PDB entry 6PQV | electron microscopy, 3.30 A resolution | chains X and a of the 22 polymer chains in the assembly

== Chain X ==
Name: ATP synthase subunit b
Organism: Escherichia coli
UniProtKB: A0A073FPT7 (A0A073FPT7_ECOLX); residue numbers follow UniProt; this construct covers 1-156
Sequence (156 residues; row label = number of the first residue in the row):
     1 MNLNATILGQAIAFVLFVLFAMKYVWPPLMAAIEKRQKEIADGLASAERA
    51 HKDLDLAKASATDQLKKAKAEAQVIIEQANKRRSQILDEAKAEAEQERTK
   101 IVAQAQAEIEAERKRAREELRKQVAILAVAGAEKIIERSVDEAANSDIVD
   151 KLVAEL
Sequence notes: conflict Ala21 (Cys in A0A073FPT7)

== Chain a ==
Name: ATP synthase subunit a
Organism: Escherichia coli
UniProtKB: C3SL77 (C3SL77_ECOLX); residue numbers follow UniProt; this construct covers 1-271
Sequence (271 residues; numbered 1 to 271; the number before each row is that of its first residue):
     1 MASENMTPQDYIGHHLNNLQLDLRTFSLVDPQNPPATFWTINIDSMFFSV
    51 VLGLLFLVLFRSVAKKATSGVPGKFQTAIELVIGFVNGSVKDMYHGKSKL
   101 IAPLALTIFVWVFLMNLMDLLPIDLLPYIAEHVLGLPALRVVPSADVNVT
   151 LSMALGVFILILFYSIKMKGIGGFTKELTLQPFNHWAFIPVNLILEGVSL
   201 LSKPVSLGLRLFGNMYAGELIFILIAGLLPWWSQWILNVPWAIFHILIIT
   251 LQAFIFMVLTIVYLSMASEEH
Not modelled in the structure: 1-3, 270-271

== Interface between chain X and chain a ==
Residue-residue contacts (49; chain X residue first):
  Met1(X) - Leu16(a)
  Met1(X) - Tyr216(a)
  Asn2(X) - Asn148(a)  hydrogen bond (backbone-side chain)
  Leu3(X) - Asn148(a)
  Asn4(X) - Phe38(a)
  Asn4(X) - Thr40(a)  hydrogen bond (side chain-backbone)
  Asn4(X) - Ile41(a)
  Asn4(X) - Asn42(a)  hydrogen bond
  Asn4(X) - Asn148(a)  hydrogen bond (backbone-side chain)
  Ala5(X) - Phe38(a)  hydrogen bond (backbone-backbone)
  Ala5(X) - Trp39(a)  hydrophobic
  Thr6(X) - Ile41(a)
  Thr6(X) - Asn42(a)  hydrogen bond (side chain-backbone)
  Thr6(X) - Met46(a)
  Thr6(X) - Asn148(a)
  Ile7(X) - Phe38(a)  hydrophobic
  Ile7(X) - Asn148(a)
  Ile7(X) - Leu151(a)  hydrophobic
  Ile7(X) - Ser152(a)  hydrogen bond (backbone-side chain)
  Gln10(X) - Ser49(a)  hydrogen bond
  Gln10(X) - Trp111(a)
  Gln10(X) - Val149(a)
  Gln10(X) - Ser152(a)
  Ala11(X) - Ser152(a)  hydrogen bond (backbone-side chain)
  Phe14(X) - Trp111(a)  hydrophobic
  Phe17(X) - Ser49(a)
  Phe17(X) - Val50(a)  hydrophobic
  Phe17(X) - Gly53(a)
  Phe17(X) - Leu54(a)  hydrophobic
  Phe17(X) - Thr107(a)
  Phe17(X) - Trp111(a)  hydrophobic
  Val18(X) - Leu100(a)  hydrophobic
  Ala21(X) - Thr107(a)
  Tyr24(X) - Arg61(a)  hydrogen bond (backbone-side chain)
  Trp26(X) - Ile83(a)  hydrophobic
  Trp26(X) - Val86(a)  hydrophobic
  Trp26(X) - Ala102(a)
  Trp26(X) - Leu106(a)  hydrophobic
  Pro28(X) - Ala64(a)
  Leu29(X) - Ala64(a)  hydrophobic
  Met30(X) - Ile83(a)  hydrophobic
  Ala32(X) - Ala67(a)  hydrophobic
  Ala32(X) - Ser69(a)  hydrogen bond (backbone-side chain)
  Lys35(X) - Ser69(a)
  Arg36(X) - Thr68(a)  hydrogen bond (side chain-backbone)
  Arg36(X) - Ser69(a)  hydrogen bond (backbone-side chain)
  Arg36(X) - Gly70(a)  hydrogen bond (side chain-backbone)
  Arg36(X) - Pro72(a)
  Arg36(X) - Glu80(a)  salt bridge
Also at the interface, not in a pair above, chain X (29 interface residues in all): Leu8, Gly9, Ala13, Phe20, Met22, Val25, Ile33, Glu39
Also at the interface, not in a pair above, chain a (38 interface residues in all): Ser45, Leu57, Phe60, Ile79, Asn87, Pro103, Val147

== Overview ==
29 residues of chain X face 38 of chain a across their interface, with 14 hydrogen bonds and 1 salt bridge.
Polar pairs include Arg36(X)-Glu80(a), Asn2(X)-Asn148(a) and Asn4(X)-Thr40(a).
Chain X is ATP synthase subunit b and chain a is ATP synthase subunit a, both from Escherichia coli; the
structure, E. coli ATP Synthase State 1e, was determined by electron microscopy together with 6OQR, 6OQS,
6OQT, 6OQU, 6OQV, 6OQW and 3 further entries from the same study.
